PDB entry 6DTG | X-ray diffraction, 1.90 A resolution | chains A and B

[Chain A]
Name: Periplasmic oligopeptide-binding protein
Organism: Haemophilus influenzae (strain 86-028NP)
UniProt: Q4QLH0 (Q4QLH0_HAEI8); residues 21-541 here = UniProt positions 21-541
Amino-acid sequence (530 residues; row label = number of the first residue in the row):
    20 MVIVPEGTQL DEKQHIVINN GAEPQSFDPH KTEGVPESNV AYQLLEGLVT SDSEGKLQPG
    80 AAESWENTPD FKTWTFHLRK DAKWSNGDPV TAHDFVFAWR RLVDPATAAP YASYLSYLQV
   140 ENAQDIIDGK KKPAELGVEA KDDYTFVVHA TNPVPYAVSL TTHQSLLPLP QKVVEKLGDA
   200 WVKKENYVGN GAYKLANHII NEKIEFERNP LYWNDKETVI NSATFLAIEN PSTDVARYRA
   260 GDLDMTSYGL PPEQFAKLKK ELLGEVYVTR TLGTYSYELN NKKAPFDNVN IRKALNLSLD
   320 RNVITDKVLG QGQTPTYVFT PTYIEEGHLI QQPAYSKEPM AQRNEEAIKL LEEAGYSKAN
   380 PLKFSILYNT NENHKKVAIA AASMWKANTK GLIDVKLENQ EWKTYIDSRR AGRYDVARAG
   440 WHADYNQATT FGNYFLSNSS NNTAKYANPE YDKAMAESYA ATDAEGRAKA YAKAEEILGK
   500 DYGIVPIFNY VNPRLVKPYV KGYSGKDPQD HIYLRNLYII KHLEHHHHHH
Not modelled in the structure: 542-549
Construct notes: expression tag (20, 542-549)
From the paper describing this entry:
  - binding site for Tyr-leu-gly-ala-asn-gly (chain B): Y130, H441, D443

[Chain B]
Name: Tyr-leu-gly-ala-asn-gly
Amino-acid sequence (6 residues; numbered 1 to 6; the number before each row is that of its first residue):
     1 YLGANG

[Chain A / chain B interface]
Residue-residue contacts - 40 pairs, chain A then chain B:
  E52(A) - Y1(B)
  E52(A) - L2(B)  hydrogen bond (backbone-backbone)
  G53(A) - L2(B)
  V54(A) - L2(B)  hydrogen bond (backbone-backbone)
  P55(A) - A4(B)  hydrophobic
  S57(A) - Y1(B)
  Y61(A) - Y1(B)  hydrogen bond
  Y130(A) - Y1(B)  hydrogen bond (side chain-backbone)
  H182(A) - Y1(B)  hydrogen bond
  Q183(A) - Y1(B)  hydrogen bond (backbone-side chain)
  P250(A) - N5(B)
  S266(A) - N5(B)
  Y267(A) - G3(B)
  Y267(A) - A4(B)  hydrogen bond (side chain-backbone)
  Y267(A) - N5(B)  hydrogen bond (side chain-backbone)
  G268(A) - N5(B)
  N388(A) - A4(B)  hydrogen bond (side chain-backbone)
  N390(A) - N5(B)  hydrogen bond
  N392(A) - G6(B)  hydrogen bond (side chain-backbone)
  H393(A) - A4(B)
  H393(A) - N5(B)
  H393(A) - G6(B)
  W421(A) - L2(B)
  W421(A) - G3(B)
  W421(A) - A4(B)  hydrophobic
  I425(A) - L2(B)  hydrophobic
  R428(A) - L2(B)
  R437(A) - G3(B)  hydrogen bond (side chain-backbone)
  R437(A) - A4(B)  hydrogen bond (side chain-backbone)
  R437(A) - N5(B)
  G439(A) - Y1(B)
  G439(A) - L2(B)
  G439(A) - G3(B)  hydrogen bond (backbone-backbone)
  W440(A) - Y1(B)
  W440(A) - L2(B)
  H441(A) - Y1(B)  hydrogen bond (backbone-backbone)
  H441(A) - G3(B)
  D443(A) - Y1(B)  hydrogen bond (side chain-backbone)
  Y509(A) - N5(B)  hydrogen bond (side chain-backbone)
  Y509(A) - G6(B)
Also at the interface, not in a pair above, chain A (30 interface residues in all): Y294, A442, Y453, H530

[In short]
The interface between chain A and chain B involves 30 residues on one side and 6 on the other, with 17
hydrogen bonds. Polar contacts include Y61(A)-Y1(B), Y130(A)-Y1(B) and H182(A)-Y1(B). From the paper: a
binding site for Tyr-leu-gly-ala-asn-gly (chain B) at Y130(A), H441(A) and D443(A).
Chain A is Periplasmic oligopeptide-binding protein (Haemophilus influenzae (strain 86-028NP)) and chain B is
Tyr-leu-gly-ala-asn-gly; the structure, Crystal structure of Haemophilus influenzae OppA complex with
YLGANGRGGGS, was determined by X-ray diffraction together with 6DQQ, 6DQU and 6DTH from the same study.
